6VK4 - chains A and E of the 8 polymer chains in the assembly; structure by X-ray diffraction, 2.35 A resolution.

# Chain A (and E)
Molecule: Methane monooxygenase component A alpha chain
Organism: Methylosinus trichosporium OB3b
Notes: chain E of this document is another copy of the same molecule, construct and numbering; everything in this record applies to it too
UniProt: A0A2D2D5X0 (A0A2D2D5X0_METTR); residue numbers follow UniProt; this construct covers 1-526
Amino-acid sequence (526 residues; row label = number of the first residue in the row):
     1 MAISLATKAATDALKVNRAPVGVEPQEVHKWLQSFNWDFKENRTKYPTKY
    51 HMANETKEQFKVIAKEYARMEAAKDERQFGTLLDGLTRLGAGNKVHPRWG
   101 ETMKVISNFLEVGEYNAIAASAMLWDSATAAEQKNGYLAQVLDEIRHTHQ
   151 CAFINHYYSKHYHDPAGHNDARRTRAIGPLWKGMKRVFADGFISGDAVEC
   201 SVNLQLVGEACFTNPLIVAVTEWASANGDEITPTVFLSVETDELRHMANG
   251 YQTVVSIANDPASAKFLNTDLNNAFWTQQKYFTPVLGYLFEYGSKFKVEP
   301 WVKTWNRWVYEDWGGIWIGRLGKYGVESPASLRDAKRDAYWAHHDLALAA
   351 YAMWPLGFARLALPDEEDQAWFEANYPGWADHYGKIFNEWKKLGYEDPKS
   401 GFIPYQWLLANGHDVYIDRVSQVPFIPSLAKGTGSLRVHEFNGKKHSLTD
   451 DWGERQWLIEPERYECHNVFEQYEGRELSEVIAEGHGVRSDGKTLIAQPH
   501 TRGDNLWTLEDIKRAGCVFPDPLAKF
Not modelled in the structure: 1-11
Ion coordination: Fe ion site 1: Glu-114, Glu-144, His-147 (together with benzoic acid); Fe ion site 2: Glu-144, Glu-209, Glu-243, His-246 (together with benzoic acid)
Residues lining bound ligands: benzoic acid (BEZ): Leu-110, Glu-114, Ala-117, Glu-144, His-147, Phe-188, Phe-192, Leu-204, Gly-208, Glu-209, Thr-213, Leu-216, Glu-243, His-246

# Interface between chain A and chain E
Contacting residue pairs (17; chain A residue first):
  Glu-76(A) / Glu-76(E)
  Arg-77(A) / Gly-80(E)
  Arg-77(A) / Leu-83(E)
  Arg-77(A) / Asp-84(E)
  Gly-80(A) / Arg-77(E)
  Gly-80(A) / Thr-81(E)  hydrogen bond (backbone-side chain)
  Thr-81(A) / Gly-80(E)  hydrogen bond (side chain-backbone)
  Thr-81(A) / Asp-84(E)  hydrogen bond
  Thr-81(A) / Gly-85(E)  hydrogen bond (side chain-backbone)
  Leu-83(A) / Arg-77(E)
  Asp-84(A) / Arg-77(E)
  Asp-84(A) / Thr-81(E)  hydrogen bond
  Gly-85(A) / Thr-81(E)  hydrogen bond (backbone-side chain)
  Arg-88(A) / Thr-234(E)  hydrogen bond
  Leu-89(A) / Glu-230(E)
  Glu-230(A) / Leu-89(E)
  Thr-234(A) / Arg-88(E)  hydrogen bond
Also at the interface, not in a pair above, chain A (14 interface residues in all): Gln-78, Leu-86, Leu-237
Also at the interface, not in a pair above, chain E (13 interface residues in all): Leu-86, Leu-237

# Overview
14 residues of chain A face 13 of chain E across their interface, with 8 hydrogen bonds. Among the polar pairs
are Gly-80(A)/Thr-81(E), Thr-81(A)/Asp-84(E) and Thr-81(A)/Gly-85(E). Bound to chain A: benzoic acid. The Fe
ion site 1 is built by Glu-114(A), Glu-144(A) and His-147(A).
Chain A and chain E are both Methane monooxygenase component A alpha chain (Methylosinus trichosporium OB3b);
the structure, Crystal Structure of Methylosinus trichosporium OB3b Soluble Methane Monooxygenase Hydroxylase
and Regulatory Component Complex, was determined by X-ray diffraction, deposited together with 6VK5, 6VK6,
6VK7 and 6VK8.
